Entry 7L4J (X-ray diffraction, 2.45 A resolution); this record covers chains A and B.

Chain A (and B):
Protein: Protein phosphatase 1H
Organism: Homo sapiens
Notes: EC 3.1.3.16; chain B of this document is another copy of the same molecule, construct and numbering; everything in this record applies to it too
UniProt: Q9ULR3 (PPM1H_HUMAN); the construct has insertions or renumbered stretches relative to UniProt, so the offset changes along the chain: 33-183 = UniProt 33-183; 219-222 = UniProt 184-187; 227-514 = UniProt 227-514
Sequence (451 residues; row label = number of the first residue in the row; note: 35 numbers in that range are skipped by the numbering (no residue carries them; nothing is unmodelled there)):
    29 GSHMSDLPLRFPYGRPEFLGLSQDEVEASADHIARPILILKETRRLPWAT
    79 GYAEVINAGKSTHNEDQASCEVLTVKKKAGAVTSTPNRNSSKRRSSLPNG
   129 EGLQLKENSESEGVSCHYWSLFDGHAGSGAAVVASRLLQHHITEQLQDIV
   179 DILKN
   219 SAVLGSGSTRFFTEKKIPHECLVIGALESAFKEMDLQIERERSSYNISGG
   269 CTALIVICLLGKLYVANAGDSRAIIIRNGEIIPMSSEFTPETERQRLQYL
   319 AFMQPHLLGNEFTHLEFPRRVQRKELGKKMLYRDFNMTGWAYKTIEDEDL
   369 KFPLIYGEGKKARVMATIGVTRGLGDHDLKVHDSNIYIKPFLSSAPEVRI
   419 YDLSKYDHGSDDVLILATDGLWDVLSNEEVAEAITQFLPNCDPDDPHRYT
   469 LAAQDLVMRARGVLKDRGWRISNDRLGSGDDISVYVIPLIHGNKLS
Unresolved in the structure: 29-30, 105-141, 219-234, 514 (chain B: 29-33, 105-141, 219-231, 513-514)
Differences from the reference sequence: expression tag (29-32); engineered mutation Ala56 (Cys in Q9ULR3); linker (223-226)
Metal / ion sites: Mg2+ site 1: Asp151, Asp437, Asp498; Mg2+ site 2: Asp151, Gly152
UniProt features mapped onto this chain:
  - modified residue: Thr113 (Phosphothreonine), Ser124 (Phosphoserine), Ser422 (Phosphoserine)
What the authors report for this chain:
  - Mg2+ coordination: Asp151, Asp437, Asp498
  - mutagenesis - D288A: abolished catalytic activity
  - mutagenesis - K88A (20-fold): decreased catalytic activity on protein and phosphopeptide substrates
  - mutagenesis - K88A, R338A: decreased catalytic activity on pRab10
  - mutagenesis - K88A, R338A: unchanged expression
  - mutagenesis - R338A: decreased catalytic activity on pRab8a protein
  - mutagenesis - R338A: unchanged catalytic activity on pRab8a/10 peptides
  - contacts within the chain: Met252-Leu392, Ala271-Leu392, Cys269-Leu392, Ile256-Leu392
  - mutagenesis - L392A, L392A/D394A/H395A/D396A (3-fold): decreased expression
  - mutagenesis - L392A: decreased catalytic activity on phosphorylated Rab10
  - mutagenesis - L392A/D394A/H395A/D396A: abolished catalytic activity on phosphorylated Rab10
  - self-association interface (contacts with another copy of this molecule): Thr356 to Tyr360
  - mutagenesis - Q340L/R341P/D365L, Y374C, H400C/D401S: unchanged catalytic activity on pRab8a
  - mutagenesis - P44A/F46A/L47A: abolished expression

Chain A / chain B interface:
Residue-residue contacts (48):
  Asp176(A) with Tyr360(B)
  Ile177(A) with Tyr360(B), hydrophobic
  Ile180(A) with Tyr360(B)
  Ile235(A) with Pro336(B), hydrophobic; Trp358(B)
  Cys239(A) with Gly357(B); Trp358(B), hydrogen bond (backbone-backbone)
  Leu240(A) with Trp358(B)
  Ile242(A) with Thr356(B); Gly357(B)
  Gly243(A) with Gly357(B); Trp358(B)
  Glu246(A) with Asn354(B); Met355(B); Thr356(B), hydrogen bond (side chain-backbone); Gly357(B), hydrogen bond (side chain-backbone)
  Ser247(A) with Ala359(B)
  Tyr317(A) with Leu318(B)
  Leu318(A) with Tyr317(B); Met321(B), hydrophobic
  Met321(A) with Leu318(B), hydrophobic; Gln322(B)
  Gln322(A) with Met321(B)
  Glu334(A) with Lys233(B), salt bridge
  Phe335(A) with Lys233(B)
  Pro336(A) with Glu232(B); Lys233(B), hydrogen bond (backbone-backbone)
  Arg337(A) with Glu232(B)
  Leu349(A) with Ile235(B), hydrophobic; Leu240(B), hydrophobic
  Asn354(A) with Ala413(B)
  Met355(A) with Glu246(B)
  Thr356(A) with Glu246(B), hydrogen bond (backbone-side chain)
  Gly357(A) with Cys239(B); Ile242(B); Gly243(B); Glu246(B), hydrogen bond (backbone-side chain)
  Trp358(A) with Ile235(B), hydrophobic; Cys239(B), hydrogen bond (backbone-backbone); Leu240(B); Gly243(B)
  Ala359(A) with Ser247(B)
  Tyr360(A) with Asp176(B); Ile177(B), hydrophobic; Ile180(B)
  Gly375(A) with Lys233(B)
  Glu376(A) with Lys233(B)
  Ala413(A) with Asn354(B)
Other interface residues (no listed pair), chain A (33 interface residues in all): Ala244, Asp352, Ile373, Tyr374
Other interface residues (no listed pair), chain B (30 interface residues in all): Gln173, Lys234, Ala244, Lys250, Leu349

Overview:
33 residues of chain A and 30 residues of chain B are in contact, with 7 hydrogen bonds and 1 salt bridge.
Polar pairs include Glu334(A)-Lys233(B), Glu246(A)-Thr356(B) and Glu246(A)-Gly357(B). From the paper: K88A and
R338A of chain A reduce catalytic activity on pRab10; Mg2+ coordination by Asp151(A), Asp437(A) and Asp498(A);
9 substitutions were tested in all.
Both chains are Protein phosphatase 1H (Homo sapiens). Entry 7L4J (Crystal structure of WT PPM1H phosphatase)
was determined by X-ray diffraction together with 7KPR, 7L4I and 7N0Z from the same study.
